PDB entry 6NP6 | X-ray diffraction, 2.60 A resolution | chains A and B

[Chain A (and B)]
Molecule: Crp/Fnr family transcriptional regulator
From: Porphyromonas gingivalis
Notes: fragment: Sensor domain, residues 2-155; chain B of this document is another copy of the same molecule, construct and numbering; everything in this record applies to it too
UniProt: A0A1R4DW76 (A0A1R4DW76_PORGN); numbering as in UniProt (aligned over 2-155)
Sequence (154 residues; row label = number of the first residue in the row):
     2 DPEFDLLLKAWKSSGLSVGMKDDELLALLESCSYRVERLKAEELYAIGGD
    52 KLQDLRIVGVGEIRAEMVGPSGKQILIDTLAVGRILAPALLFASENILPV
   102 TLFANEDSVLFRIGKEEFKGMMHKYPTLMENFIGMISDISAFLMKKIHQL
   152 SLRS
Disordered / not traced: 154-155

[Chain A / chain B interface]
Contacting residue pairs - 29 pairs, chain A then chain B:
  L45(A) - A47(B)
  L45(A) - V69(B)  hydrophobic
  L45(A) - P100(B)  hydrophobic
  L45(A) - T102(B)
  Y46(A) - A47(B)
  A47(A) - L45(B)
  A47(A) - Y46(B)
  A47(A) - A47(B)
  G49(A) - E44(B)
  K52(A) - E44(B)  salt bridge
  R65(A) - G70(B)
  R65(A) - P71(B)
  R65(A) - S72(B)
  R65(A) - G73(B)
  E67(A) - G73(B)
  V69(A) - L45(B)  hydrophobic
  V69(A) - R65(B)
  G70(A) - R65(B)
  P71(A) - R65(B)  hydrogen bond (backbone-side chain)
  S72(A) - R65(B)
  S72(A) - I78(B)
  G73(A) - R65(B)
  G73(A) - E67(B)
  G73(A) - Q75(B)  hydrogen bond (backbone-side chain)
  G73(A) - I78(B)
  Q75(A) - G73(B)  hydrogen bond (side chain-backbone)
  Q75(A) - Q75(B)
  P100(A) - L45(B)  hydrophobic
  T102(A) - L45(B)
Interface residues without a listed pair, chain A (18 interface residues in all): K74, I78, V101
Interface residues without a listed pair, chain B (16 interface residues in all): K74

[In short]
18 residues of chain A and 16 residues of chain B are in contact; the contacts include 3 hydrogen bonds and 1
salt bridge. Polar contacts include K52(A)-E44(B), P71(A)-R65(B) and G73(A)-Q75(B).
Chain A and chain B are both Crp/Fnr family transcriptional regulator (Porphyromonas gingivalis); the
structure, Crystal structure of the sensor domain of the transcriptional regulator HcpR from Porphyromonas
Gingivalis, was determined by X-ray diffraction (same publication as 5V30).
